Entry 6A5T (electron microscopy, 6.70 A resolution (low resolution: residue-level contacts below are approximate; hydrogen-bond / salt-bridge calls are withheld)); this record covers chains N and c of the 23 polymer chains in the assembly.

== Chain N ==
Molecule: 198-nt DNA strand
Sequence (198 nucleotides; row label = number of the first residue in the row; numbers below 1 keep their minus sign (DG-125 is residue -125)):
  -125 GCTTACGTCAGTCTGGCCATCTTTGTGTTTGGTGTGTTTGGGTGGTGGCC
   -75 GTTTTCGTTGTTTTTTTCTGTCTCGTGCCTGGTGTCTTGGGTGTAATCCC
   -25 CTTGGCGGTTAAAACGCGGGGGACAGCGCGTACGTGCGTTTAAGCGGTGC
    25 TAGAGCTGTCTACGACCAATTGAGCGGCCTCGGCACCGGGATTCTGAT
Unresolved in the structure: -125 to -54, -41 to -33

== Chain c ==
Name: Histone H2A type 1-B/E
From: Homo sapiens
Reference sequence: P04908 (H2A1B_HUMAN); residues 0-129 here correspond to UniProt positions 1-130 (UniProt number = residue number + 1)
Amino-acid sequence (133 residues; numbered -3 to 129; the number before each row is that of its first residue; numbers below 1 keep their minus sign (Gly-3 is residue -3)):
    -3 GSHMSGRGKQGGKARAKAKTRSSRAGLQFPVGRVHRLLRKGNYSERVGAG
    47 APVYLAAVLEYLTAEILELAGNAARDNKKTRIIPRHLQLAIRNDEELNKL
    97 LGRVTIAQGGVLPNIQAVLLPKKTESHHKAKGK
Unresolved in the structure: -3 to 15, 119-129
Differences from the reference sequence: expression tag (-3 to -1)
Swiss-Prot annotation at these positions:
  - modified residue: Ser1 (N-acetylserine), Arg3 (Citrulline), Lys5 (N6-(2-hydroxyisobutyryl)lysine), Lys9 (N6-(2-hydroxyisobutyryl)lysine), Lys13 (N6-(beta-hydroxybutyryl)lysine), Lys36 (N6-(2-hydroxyisobutyryl)lysine), Lys74 (N6-(2-hydroxyisobutyryl)lysine), Lys75 (N6-(2-hydroxyisobutyryl)lysine), Lys95 (N6-(2-hydroxyisobutyryl)lysine), Gln104 (N5-methylglutamine), Lys118 (N6-(2-hydroxyisobutyryl)lysine), Lys119 (N6-crotonyllysine), Thr120 (Phosphothreonine), Lys125 (N6-crotonyllysine)
  - cross-link (Glycyl lysine isopeptide (Lys-Gly)): Lys13 (interchain with G-Cter in ubiquitin), Lys15 (interchain with G-Cter in ubiquitin), Lys119 (interchain with G-Cter in ubiquitin)

== How chain N and chain c interact ==
Contacting residue pairs (11; chain N residue first):
  DG38(N) with Arg42(c); Val43(c); Gly44(c); Ala45(c)
  DA39(N) with Arg42(c); Val43(c)
  DC49(N) with Arg29(c)
  DG57(N) with Thr76(c); Arg77(c)
  DC58(N) with Thr76(c); Arg77(c)
Other interface residues (no listed pair), chain N (6 interface residues in all): DG48
Other interface residues (no listed pair), chain c (8 interface residues in all): Arg35

== Summary ==
6 residues of chain N and 8 residues of chain c are in contact.
Chain N is a 198-nt DNA strand and chain c is Histone H2A type 1-B/E (Homo sapiens); the structure, RNA
polymerase II elongation complex stalled at SHL(-1) of the nucleosome, was determined by electron microscopy,
deposited together with 6A5L, 6A5O, 6A5P, 6A5R, 6A5U and 6INQ.
